8D0B - chains E and F of the 8 polymer chains in the assembly; structure by electron microscopy, 3.43 A resolution.

# Chain E
Name: DNA primase large subunit
Organism: Homo sapiens
UniProt: P49643 (PRI2_HUMAN); residue numbers follow UniProt; this construct covers 16-256
Chain sequence (241 residues; row label = number of the first residue in the row):
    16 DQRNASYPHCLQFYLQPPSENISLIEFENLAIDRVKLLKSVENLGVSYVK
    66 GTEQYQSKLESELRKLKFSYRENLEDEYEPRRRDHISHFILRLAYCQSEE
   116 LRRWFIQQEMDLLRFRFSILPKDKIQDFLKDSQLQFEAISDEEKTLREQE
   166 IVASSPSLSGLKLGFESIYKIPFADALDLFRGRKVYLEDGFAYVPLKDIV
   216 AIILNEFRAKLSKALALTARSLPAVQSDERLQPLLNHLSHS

# Chain F
Name: DNA polymerase alpha catalytic subunit
Organism: Homo sapiens
Notes: EC 2.7.7.7
UniProt: P09884 (DPOLA_HUMAN); residues 324-1462 here = UniProt positions 324-1462
Chain sequence (1139 residues; row label = number of the first residue in the row):
   324 VDSSHLPLVKGADEEQVFHFYWLDAYEDQYNQPGVVFLFGKVWIESAETH
   374 VSCCVMVKNIERTLYFLPREMKIDLNTGKETGTPISMKDVYEEFDEKIAT
   424 KYKIMKFKSKPVEKNYAFEIPDVPEKSEYLEVKYSAEMPQLPQDLKGETF
   474 SHVFGTNTSSLELFLMNRKIKGPCWLEVKSPQLLNQPVSWCKVEAMALKP
   524 DLVNVIKDVSPPPLVVMAFSMKTMQNAKNHQNEIIAMAALVHHSFALDKA
   574 APKPPFQSHFCVVSKPKDCIFPYAFKEVIEKKNVKVEVAATERTLLGFFL
   624 AKVHKIDPDIIVGHNIYGFELEVLLQRINVCKAPHWSKIGRLKRSNMPKL
   674 GGRSGFGERNATCGRMICDVEISAKELIRCKSYHLSELVQQILKTERVVI
   724 PMENIQNMYSESSQLLYLLEHTWKDAKFILQIMCELNVLPLALQITNIAG
   774 NIMSRTLMGGRSERNEFLLLHAFYENNYIVPDKQIFRKPQQKLGDEDEEI
   824 DGDTNKYKKGRKKAAYAGGLVLDPKVGFYDKFILLLDFNSLYPSIIQEFN
   874 ICFTTVQRVASEAQKVTEDGEQEQIPELPDPSLEMGILPREIRKLVERRK
   924 QVKQLMKQQDLNPDLILQYDIRQKALKLTANSMYGCLGFSYSRFYAKPLA
   974 ALVTYKGREILMHTKEMVQKMNLEVIYGDTDSIMINTNSTNLEEVFKLGN
  1024 KVKSEVNKLYKLLEIDIDGVFKSLLLLKKKKYAALVVEPTSDGNYVTKQE
  1074 LKGLDIVRRDWCDLAKDTGNFVIGQILSDQSRDTIVENIQKRLIEIGENV
  1124 LNGSVPVSQFEINKALTKDPQDYPDKKSLPHVHVALWINSQGGRKVKAGD
  1174 TVSYVICQDGSNLTASQRAYAPEQLQKQDNLTIDTQYYLAQQIHPVVARI
  1224 CEPIDGIDAVLIATWLGLDPTQFRVHHYHKDEENDALLGGPAQLTDEEKY
  1274 RDCERFKCPCPTCGTENIYDNVFDGSGTDMEPSLYRCSNIDCKASPLTFT
  1324 VQLSNKLIMDIRRFIKKYYDGWLICEEPTCRNRTRHLPLQFSRTGPLCPA
  1374 CMKATLQPEYSDKSLYTQLCFYRYIFDAECALEKLTTDHEKDKLKKQFFT
  1424 PKVLQDYRKLKNTAEQFLSRSGYSEVNLSKLFAGCAVKS
Unresolved in the structure: 808-841, 1076-1265

# Interface between chain E and chain F
Pairs across the interface (22):
  L30(E) - K1461(F)
  Q31(E) - K1461(F)  hydrogen bond (side chain-backbone)
  Q31(E) - S1462(F)  hydrogen bond
  P32(E) - K1461(F)
  P32(E) - S1462(F)
  P33(E) - F1455(F)  hydrophobic
  E35(E) - L1451(F)
  N36(E) - E1448(F)
  N36(E) - V1449(F)
  N36(E) - N1450(F)  hydrogen bond
  I37(E) - E1448(F)
  I37(E) - V1449(F)  hydrogen bond (backbone-backbone)
  S38(E) - S1447(F)
  L39(E) - V1449(F)  hydrophobic
  F104(E) - F1455(F)  hydrophobic
  L108(E) - F1455(F)  hydrophobic
  Q148(E) - K1461(F)
  L230(E) - C1458(F)  hydrophobic
  L237(E) - L1454(F)
  Q241(E) - L1454(F)
  E244(E) - Y1446(F)  hydrogen bond
  R245(E) - Y1446(F)
Interface residues without a listed pair, chain E (22 interface residues in all): S34, F42, I101, I105, L246
Interface residues without a listed pair, chain F (15 interface residues in all): K1386, G1445, S1452, G1457

# Summary
22 residues of chain E and 15 residues of chain F are in contact; the contacts include 5 hydrogen bonds. Among
the polar pairs are Q31(E)-K1461(F), Q31(E)-S1462(F) and N36(E)-N1450(F).
Chain E is DNA primase large subunit and chain F is DNA polymerase alpha catalytic subunit, both from Homo
sapiens; the structure, Human CST-DNA polymerase alpha/primase preinitiation complex bound to 4xTEL-foldback
template, was determined by electron microscopy together with 8D0K from the same study.
